8VVL - chains H and L of the 3 polymer chains in the assembly; structure by X-ray diffraction, 1.80 A resolution.

Chain H:
Molecule: c13G8 Fab Heavy Chain
From: Mus musculus
Notes: antibody fragment or engineered binder
Sequence (226 residues; each row starts with the number of its first residue; a row labelled like 82A-82C holds insertion residues (82A, then the next letters in order)):
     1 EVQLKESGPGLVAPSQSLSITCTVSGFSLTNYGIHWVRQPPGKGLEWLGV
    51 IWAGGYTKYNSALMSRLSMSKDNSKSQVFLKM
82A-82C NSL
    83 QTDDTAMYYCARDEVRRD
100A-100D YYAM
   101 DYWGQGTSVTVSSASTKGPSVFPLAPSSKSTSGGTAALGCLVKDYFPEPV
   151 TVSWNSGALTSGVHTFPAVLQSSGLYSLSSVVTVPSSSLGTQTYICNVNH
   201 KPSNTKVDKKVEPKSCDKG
Not modelled in the structure: 128-133, 215-219
Disulfide bonds: Cys22-Cys92, Cys140-Cys196
Modified residues: Glu1 (pyroglutamic acid; PCA)

Chain L:
Molecule: c13G8 Fab Light Chain
From: Mus musculus
Notes: antibody fragment or engineered binder
Sequence (213 residues; numbered 1 to 214; 1 number in that range is skipped by the numbering (no residue carries it; nothing is unmodelled there); the number before each row is that of its first residue):
     1 EIVLSQSPAILSASPGEKVTMTCWASS
    29 GVSYMHWYQQKPGSSPKPWIFATSNLASGVPARFSGSGSGTSYSLTISRV
    79 EAEDAATYYCQQWSFNPLTFGAGTKLELKRTVAAPSVFIFPPSDEQLKSG
   129 TASVVCLLNNFYPREAKVQWKVDNALQSGNSQESVTEQDSKDSTYSLSST
   179 LTLSKADYEKHKVYACEVTHQGLSSPVTKSFNRGEC
Not modelled in the structure: 214
Disulfide bonds: Cys23-Cys88, Cys134-Cys194
Modified residues: Glu1 (pyroglutamic acid; PCA)
Bound ions: Co2+ near Glu123 (its only coordinating residue here)

How chain H and chain L interact:
Residue-residue contacts (65; chain H residue first):
  His35(H) with Trp91(L)
  Gln39(H) with Gln38(L), hydrogen bond; Tyr87(L), hydrogen bond
  Leu45(H) with Pro44(L), hydrophobic; Tyr87(L), hydrophobic; Phe98(L), hydrophobic
  Trp47(H) with Pro95(L), hydrophobic; Leu96(L)
  Lys58(H) with Asn94(L)
  Asn60(H) with Pro95(L)
  Tyr91(H) with Gln38(L), hydrogen bond; Ser43(L); Pro44(L)
  Asp95(H) with Trp91(L)
  Asp100(H) with Tyr32(L)
  Tyr100A(H) with Tyr32(L); His34(L); Ala50(L), hydrophobic
  Tyr100B(H) with Tyr32(L), hydrogen bond (backbone-side chain); His34(L), hydrogen bond (backbone-side chain); Trp91(L)
  Ala100C(H) with His34(L); Phe49(L), hydrophobic; Trp91(L)
  Met100D(H) with Tyr36(L); Pro46(L); Trp91(L), hydrophobic; Leu96(L), hydrophobic
  Asp101(H) with Pro46(L)
  Trp103(H) with Tyr36(L), hydrophobic; Pro44(L); Pro46(L)
  Gly104(H) with Ser43(L), hydrogen bond (backbone-side chain)
  Phe122(H) with Ser121(L); Gln124(L)
  Pro123(H) with Ser121(L); Glu123(L)
  Leu124(H) with Phe118(L), hydrophobic; Val133(L), hydrophobic
  Ala125(H) with Phe118(L)
  Ala137(H) with Phe116(L), hydrophobic; Phe118(L); Leu135(L), hydrophobic
  Leu141(H) with Ser131(L)
  Lys143(H) with Gln124(L); Thr129(L); Ser131(L)
  His164(H) with Asn137(L), hydrogen bond; Asn138(L), hydrogen bond; Ser174(L), hydrogen bond
  Phe166(H) with Leu135(L), hydrophobic; Ser162(L); Thr164(L); Ser174(L); Leu175(L); Ser176(L)
  Pro167(H) with Ser162(L), hydrogen bond (backbone-side chain); Val163(L)
  Val169(H) with Gln160(L); Glu161(L)
  Leu170(H) with Gln160(L), hydrogen bond (backbone-side chain)
  Gln171(H) with Gln160(L)
  Val181(H) with Leu135(L), hydrophobic
  Thr183(H) with Asn137(L)
  Lys209(H) with Glu123(L), salt bridge
Interface residues without a listed pair, chain H (44 interface residues in all): Val37, Lys43, Gly44, Glu46, Ser61, Glu96, Gln105, Thr135, Ala136, Leu138, Ser179, Lys214
Interface residues without a listed pair, chain L (38 interface residues in all): Ser42, Gln89, Pro119, Ser127

In short:
44 residues of chain H face 38 of chain L across their interface, with 11 hydrogen bonds and 1 salt bridge.
Among the polar pairs are Lys209(H)-Glu123(L), Gln39(H)-Gln38(L) and Gln39(H)-Tyr87(L).
Here chain H is c13G8 Fab Heavy Chain and chain L is c13G8 Fab Light Chain, both from Mus musculus. Entry 8VVL
(CCHFV GP38 bound to c13G8 Fab) was determined by X-ray diffraction, deposited together with 8VWW and 8VVK.
